Entry 7KJ2 (electron microscopy, 3.60 A resolution); this record covers chains A and C of the 4 polymer chains in the assembly.

== Chain A (and C) ==
Molecule: Spike glycoprotein
From: Severe acute respiratory syndrome coronavirus 2
Notes: chain C of this document is another copy of the same molecule, construct and numbering; everything in this record applies to it too
UniProt: P0DTC2 (SPIKE_SARS2); residues 14-1208 here = UniProt positions 14-1208
Sequence (1234 residues; row label = number of the first residue in the row):
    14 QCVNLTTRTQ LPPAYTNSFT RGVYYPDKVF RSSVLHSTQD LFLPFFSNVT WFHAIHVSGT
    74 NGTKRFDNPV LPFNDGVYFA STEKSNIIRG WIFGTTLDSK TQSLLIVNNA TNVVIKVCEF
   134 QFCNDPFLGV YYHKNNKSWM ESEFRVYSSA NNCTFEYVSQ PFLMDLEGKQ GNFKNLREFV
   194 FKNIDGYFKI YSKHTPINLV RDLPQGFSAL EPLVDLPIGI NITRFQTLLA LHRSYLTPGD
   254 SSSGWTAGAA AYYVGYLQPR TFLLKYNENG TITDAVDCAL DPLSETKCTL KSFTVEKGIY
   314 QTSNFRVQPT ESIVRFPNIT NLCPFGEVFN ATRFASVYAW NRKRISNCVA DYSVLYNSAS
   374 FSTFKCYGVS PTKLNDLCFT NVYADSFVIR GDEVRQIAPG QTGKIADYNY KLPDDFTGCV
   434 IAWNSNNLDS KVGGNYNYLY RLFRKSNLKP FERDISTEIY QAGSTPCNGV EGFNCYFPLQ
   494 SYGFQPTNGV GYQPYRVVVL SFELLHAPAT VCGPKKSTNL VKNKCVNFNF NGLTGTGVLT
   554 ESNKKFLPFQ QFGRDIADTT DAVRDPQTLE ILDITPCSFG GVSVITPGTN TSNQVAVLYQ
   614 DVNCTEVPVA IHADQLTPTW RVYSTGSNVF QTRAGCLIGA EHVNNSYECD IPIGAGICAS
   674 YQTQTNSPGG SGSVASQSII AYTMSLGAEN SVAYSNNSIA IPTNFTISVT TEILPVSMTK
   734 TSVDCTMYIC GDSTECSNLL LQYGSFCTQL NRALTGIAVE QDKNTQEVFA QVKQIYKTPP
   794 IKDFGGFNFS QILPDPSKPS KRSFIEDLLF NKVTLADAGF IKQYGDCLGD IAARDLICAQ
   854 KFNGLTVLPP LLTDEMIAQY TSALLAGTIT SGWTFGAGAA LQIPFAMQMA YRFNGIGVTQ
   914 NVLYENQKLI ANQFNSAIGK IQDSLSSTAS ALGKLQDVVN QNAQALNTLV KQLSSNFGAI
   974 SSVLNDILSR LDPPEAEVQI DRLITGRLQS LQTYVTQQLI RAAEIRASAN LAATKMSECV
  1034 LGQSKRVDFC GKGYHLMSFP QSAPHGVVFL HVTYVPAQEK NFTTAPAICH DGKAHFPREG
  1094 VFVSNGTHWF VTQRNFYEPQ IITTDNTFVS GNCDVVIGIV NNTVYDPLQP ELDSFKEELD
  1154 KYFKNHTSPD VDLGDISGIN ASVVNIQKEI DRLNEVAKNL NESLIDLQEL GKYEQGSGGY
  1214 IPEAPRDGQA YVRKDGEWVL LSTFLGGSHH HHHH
Not modelled in the structure: 14-26, 70-81, 114-115, 144-165, 173-185, 243-262, 443-447, 471-489, 502, 621-640, 677-689, 828-854, 1148-1247 (chain C: 14-26, 67-80, 144-164, 173-185, 243-263, 445-447, 455-461, 471-490, 621-640, 677-689, 828-855, 1148-1247)
Disulfides: Cys131-Cys166, Cys291-Cys301, Cys336-Cys361, Cys379-Cys432, Cys391-Cys525, Cys538-Cys590, Cys617-Cys649, Cys662-Cys671, Cys738-Cys760, Cys743-Cys749, Cys1032-Cys1043, Cys1082-Cys1126
Covalently attached groups: N-acetylglucosamine (NAG) linked to Asn61, Asn122, Asn282, Asn331, Asn343, Asn603, Asn616, Asn657, Asn709, Asn801, Asn1074, Asn1098
Sequence notes: conflict Gly682 (Arg in P0DTC2), Gly683 (Arg in P0DTC2), Ser684 (Ala in P0DTC2), Gly685 (Arg in P0DTC2); engineered mutation Pro986 (Lys in P0DTC2), Pro987 (Val in P0DTC2); expression tag (1209-1247)
Curated features (UniProtKB/Swiss-Prot):
  - region: Asn280 to Cys301 (Putative superantigen), Arg403 to Asp405 (Integrin-binding motif), Asn448 to Phe456 (Immunodominant HLA epitope recognized by the CD8+), Ser816 to Tyr837 (Fusion peptide 1), Lys835 to Phe855 (Fusion peptide 2), Asp1163 to Glu1202 (Heptad repeat 2)
  - site: Arg815, Ser816 (Cleavage)
  - glycosylation: Asn17 (N-linked (GlcNAc...) (complex) asparagine), Asn61 (N-linked (GlcNAc...) (hybrid) asparagine), Asn74 (N-linked (GlcNAc...) (complex) asparagine), Asn122 (N-linked (GlcNAc...) (hybrid) asparagine), Asn149 (N-linked (GlcNAc...) (complex) asparagine), Asn165 (N-linked (GlcNAc...) (complex) asparagine), Asn234 (N-linked (GlcNAc...) (high mannose) asparagine), Asn282 (N-linked (GlcNAc...) (complex) asparagine), Thr323 (O-linked (GalNAc) threonine), Ser325 (O-linked (HexNAc...) serine), Asn331 (N-linked (GlcNAc...) (complex) asparagine), Asn343 (N-linked (GlcNAc...) (complex) asparagine), Asn603 (N-linked (GlcNAc...) (hybrid) asparagine), Asn616 (N-linked (GlcNAc...) (complex) asparagine), Asn657 (N-linked (GlcNAc...) (complex) asparagine), Thr676 (O-linked (GlcNAc...) threonine), Thr678 (O-linked (GlcNAc...) threonine), Asn709 (N-linked (GlcNAc...) (high mannose) asparagine), Asn717 (N-linked (GlcNAc...) (hybrid) asparagine), Asn801 (N-linked (GlcNAc...) (hybrid) asparagine) and 6 more in UniProt
  - natural variant: Leu18 (L18F: In strain: Beta/B.1.351, Gamma/P.1 and 1 more), Thr19 (T19I: In strain: Omicron/BQ.1.1, Omicron/XBB.1.5 and 1 more; T19R: In strain: Delta/B.1.617.2, Omicron/BA.2 and 4 more), Thr20 (T20N: In strain: Gamma/P.1), Leu24 to Ala27 (sequence variant, change not given here; In strain: Omicron/BA.2, Omicron/BA.2.12.1 and 6 more), Pro26 (P26S: In strain: Gamma/P.1), Gln52 (Q52H: In strain: Omicron/EG.5.1), Ala67 (A67V: In strain: Eta/B.1.525, Omicron/BA.1), His69 to Val70 (deletion: In strain: Alpha/B.1.1.7, Eta/B.1.525 and 5 more), Gly75 (G75V: In strain: Lambda/C.37), Thr76 (T76I: In strain: Lambda/C.37), Asp80 (D80A: In strain: Beta/B.1.351), Val83 (V83A: In strain: Omicron/XBB.1.5, Omicron/EG.5.1), 80 further natural variant entries in UniProt
  - mutagenesis: His69 to Val70 (Increased incorporation of cleaved spike into virions), Asn121 (N121Q: Partial loss of biliverdin affinity), Arg190 (R190K: Partial loss of biliverdin affinity), Asn234 (N234Q: Increased resistance to neutralizing antibodies), Asn331 (N331Q: Reduced viral infectivity), Asn343 (N343Q: Reduced viral infectivity), Leu452 (L452R: Increased resistance to neutralizing antibodies. Decreases HLA binding to NF9 epitope. Increased binding affinity to human ACE2), Tyr453 (Y453F: Decreased HLA binding to NF9 epitope. Increased binding affinity to human ACE2), Ala475 (A475V: Increased resistance to neutralizing antibodies), Val483 (V483A: Increased resistance to neutralizing antibodies), Glu484 (E484D: Increased replication in human TMEM106B overexpressing cells), Phe490 (F490L: Increased resistance to neutralizing antibodies and human covalescent sera neutralization), 9 further mutagenesis entries in UniProt

== Chain A / chain C interface ==
Contacting residue pairs (173; chain A residue first):
  Lys41(A) - Phe562(C)
  Lys41(A) - Gln563(C)
  Lys41(A) - Gln564(C)  hydrogen bond (backbone-backbone)
  Lys41(A) - Phe565(C)
  Val42(A) - Phe565(C)
  Val42(A) - Arg567(C)
  Phe43(A) - Lys558(C)
  Phe43(A) - Phe559(C)  hydrophobic
  Phe43(A) - Gln563(C)
  Phe43(A) - Phe565(C)  hydrogen bond (backbone-backbone)
  Phe43(A) - Gly566(C)
  Phe43(A) - Arg567(C)
  Tyr200(A) - Tyr396(C)
  Tyr200(A) - Glu516(C)  hydrogen bond
  Pro225(A) - Phe562(C)  hydrophobic
  Pro230(A) - Arg357(C)
  Pro230(A) - Tyr396(C)
  Asn282(A) - Lys558(C)
  Tyr369(A) - Thr415(C)  hydrogen bond
  Tyr369(A) - Gly416(C)
  Gly413(A) - Pro987(C)
  Asp427(A) - Glu990(C)
  Asp737(A) - Asn317(C)  hydrogen bond
  Met740(A) - Arg319(C)  hydrogen bond
  Met740(A) - Phe592(C)  hydrophobic
  Asp745(A) - Arg319(C)  salt bridge
  Asp745(A) - Thr549(C)
  Gln755(A) - Ser968(C)
  Gln755(A) - Asn969(C)  hydrogen bond (backbone-backbone)
  Gln755(A) - Phe970(C)  hydrogen bond (backbone-backbone)
  Gln755(A) - Gly971(C)
  Tyr756(A) - Gln965(C)  hydrogen bond (backbone-side chain)
  Tyr756(A) - Phe970(C)
  Gly757(A) - Gln965(C)
  Gly757(A) - Ser968(C)
  Ser758(A) - Thr961(C)
  Ser758(A) - Gln965(C)  hydrogen bond (backbone-side chain)
  Phe759(A) - Gln965(C)
  Phe759(A) - Phe970(C)  hydrophobic
  Phe759(A) - Gly999(C)
  Phe759(A) - Gln1002(C)
  Phe759(A) - Ser1003(C)
  Phe759(A) - Thr1006(C)
  Gln762(A) - Thr961(C)
  Gln762(A) - Thr1006(C)
  Gln762(A) - Gln1010(C)  hydrogen bond
  Arg765(A) - Gln957(C)
  Arg765(A) - Thr961(C)
  Gln784(A) - Lys1045(C)
  Gln787(A) - Ala701(C)
  Gln787(A) - Asn703(C)  hydrogen bond
  Ile788(A) - Leu699(C)  hydrophobic
  Ile788(A) - Ala701(C)  hydrogen bond (backbone-backbone)
  Ile788(A) - Glu702(C)
  Ile788(A) - Asn703(C)  hydrogen bond (backbone-backbone)
  Tyr789(A) - Asn703(C)
  Tyr789(A) - Val705(C)  hydrophobic
  Lys790(A) - Glu702(C)  salt bridge
  Lys790(A) - Asn703(C)  hydrogen bond (backbone-backbone)
  Lys790(A) - Ser704(C)
  Lys790(A) - Val705(C)  hydrogen bond (backbone-backbone)
  Asp796(A) - Tyr707(C)  hydrogen bond (backbone-side chain)
  Asp796(A) - Ser708(C)
  Asp796(A) - Asn709(C)  hydrogen bond (side chain-backbone)
  Phe797(A) - Tyr707(C)  hydrophobic
  Phe855(A) - Phe592(C)
  Asn856(A) - Ala570(C)
  Gly857(A) - Phe592(C)
  Val860(A) - Asp614(C)
  Leu861(A) - Gln613(C)
  Pro862(A) - Ala668(C)
  Pro863(A) - Gly667(C)
  Pro863(A) - Ala668(C)  hydrogen bond (backbone-backbone)
  Leu864(A) - Pro665(C)  hydrophobic
  Leu864(A) - Gly669(C)  hydrogen bond (backbone-backbone)
  Leu864(A) - Ile670(C)
  Leu864(A) - Cys671(C)  hydrophobic
  Leu865(A) - Met697(C)  hydrophobic
  Thr866(A) - Ala668(C)
  Thr866(A) - Gly669(C)
  Met869(A) - Gly669(C)
  Met869(A) - Met697(C)  hydrophobic
  Met869(A) - Leu699(C)
  Gln872(A) - Leu699(C)
  Tyr873(A) - Leu699(C)  hydrogen bond (side chain-backbone)
  Thr883(A) - Val705(C)
  Thr883(A) - Tyr707(C)
  Trp886(A) - Tyr1047(C)
  Gly889(A) - Asp1041(C)
  Ala890(A) - Gly1046(C)
  Ala890(A) - Tyr1047(C)  hydrophobic
  Ala890(A) - Val1068(C)
  Ala890(A) - Pro1069(C)
  Ala892(A) - Glu1072(C)
  Leu894(A) - Ala713(C)
  Leu894(A) - Pro715(C)
  Leu894(A) - Glu1072(C)
  Gln895(A) - Val705(C)
  Gln895(A) - Ala706(C)
  Gln895(A) - Ser711(C)
  Gln895(A) - Ile712(C)
  Gln895(A) - Ala713(C)  hydrogen bond (backbone-backbone)
  Gln895(A) - Asn1074(C)  hydrogen bond
  Ile896(A) - Tyr707(C)
  Ile896(A) - Ser711(C)
  Ile896(A) - Ile712(C)  hydrophobic
  Pro897(A) - Tyr707(C)  hydrophobic
  Pro897(A) - Ser708(C)
  Pro897(A) - Asn709(C)
  Pro897(A) - Asn710(C)
  Pro897(A) - Ser711(C)
  Pro897(A) - Thr1077(C)
  Phe898(A) - Tyr707(C)  hydrogen bond (backbone-side chain)
  Met900(A) - Thr1077(C)  hydrogen bond
  Met900(A) - Ala1078(C)
  Met900(A) - Pro1079(C)
  Met900(A) - Val1094(C)  hydrophobic
  Tyr904(A) - Ile712(C)
  Tyr904(A) - Val1094(C)
  Tyr904(A) - Arg1107(C)
  Asn907(A) - Arg1107(C)
  Thr912(A) - Phe1121(C)
  Gln913(A) - Pro1090(C)  hydrogen bond (side chain-backbone)
  Gln913(A) - Phe1121(C)
  Asn914(A) - Phe1089(C)
  Asn914(A) - Phe1121(C)
  Asn914(A) - Ser1123(C)  hydrogen bond
  Tyr917(A) - Pro1079(C)
  Tyr917(A) - Phe1089(C)  hydrophobic
  Glu918(A) - Ser1123(C)  hydrogen bond
  Glu918(A) - Val1128(C)
  Lys921(A) - Ile1130(C)
  Val963(A) - Ala570(C)  hydrophobic
  Ser967(A) - Asp571(C)
  Ser975(A) - Asp571(C)  hydrogen bond
  Asn978(A) - Thr547(C)
  Leu981(A) - Lys386(C)  hydrogen bond (backbone-side chain)
  Ser982(A) - Lys386(C)
  Ser982(A) - Leu390(C)
  Ser982(A) - Thr547(C)
  Arg983(A) - Gly381(C)  hydrogen bond (side chain-backbone)
  Arg983(A) - Val382(C)
  Arg983(A) - Ser383(C)  hydrogen bond (backbone-backbone)
  Arg983(A) - Lys386(C)
  Arg983(A) - Leu390(C)
  Arg983(A) - Thr430(C)
  Arg983(A) - Leu517(C)
  Leu984(A) - Gly381(C)
  Leu984(A) - Val382(C)  hydrophobic
  Leu984(A) - Ser383(C)
  Leu984(A) - Lys386(C)
  Asp985(A) - Ser383(C)  hydrogen bond (backbone-side chain)
  Asp985(A) - Thr385(C)
  Asp985(A) - Lys386(C)
  Asp994(A) - Arg995(C)  salt bridge
  Gln1005(A) - Gln1002(C)  hydrogen bond
  Gln1005(A) - Thr1006(C)  hydrogen bond
  Ile1013(A) - Ile1013(C)  hydrophobic
  Arg1019(A) - Glu1017(C)  salt bridge
  Thr1027(A) - Arg1039(C)
  Ser1030(A) - Val1040(C)
  Ser1030(A) - Asp1041(C)
  Glu1031(A) - Arg1039(C)  salt bridge
  Glu1031(A) - Val1040(C)
  Leu1034(A) - Val1040(C)
  Leu1034(A) - Asp1041(C)
  Gly1035(A) - Val1040(C)
  Arg1039(A) - Arg1039(C)
  Gln1113(A) - Val1122(C)
  Leu1141(A) - Leu1141(C)  hydrophobic
  Glu1144(A) - Leu1141(C)
  Glu1144(A) - Leu1145(C)
  Leu1145(A) - Leu1145(C)  hydrophobic
Also at the interface, not in a pair above, chain A (105 interface residues in all): Tyr38, Asp40, Arg44, Val47, Glu224, Asn370, Pro384, Gln414, Lys786, Pro792, Gly798, Thr859, Glu868, Thr887, Gly891, Ala893, Lys964, Leu966, Ile973, Leu1001, Thr1009, Leu1012, Glu1111
Also at the interface, not in a pair above, chain C (114 interface residues in all): Arg355, Lys417, Asp420, His519, Ala520, Gly548, Lys557, Leu560, Ile569, Thr572, Pro589, Arg646, Ala647, Cys662, Ile666, Thr696, Gly700, Ala972, Thr1009, Phe1042, Val1129

== Overview ==
105 residues of chain A and 114 residues of chain C are in contact; the contacts include 35 hydrogen bonds and
5 salt bridges. Polar contacts include Asp745(A)-Arg319(C), Lys790(A)-Glu702(C) and Asp994(A)-Arg995(C).
Both chains are Spike glycoprotein (Severe acute respiratory syndrome coronavirus 2). Entry 7KJ2 (SARS-CoV-2
Spike Glycoprotein with one ACE2 Bound) was determined by electron microscopy (same publication as 7KJ3, 7KJ4
and 7KJ5).
